Entry 5HV2 (X-ray diffraction, 2.91 A resolution); this record covers chain A.

Chain A:
Molecule: Phosphoenolpyruvate synthase
Source organism: Listeria monocytogenes
UniProt: A0A0S2YLC8 (A0A0S2YLC8_LISMN); residues 1-867 here = UniProt positions 1-867
Amino-acid sequence (879 residues; row label = number of the first residue in the row; numbers below 1 keep their minus sign (Met-11 is residue -11)):
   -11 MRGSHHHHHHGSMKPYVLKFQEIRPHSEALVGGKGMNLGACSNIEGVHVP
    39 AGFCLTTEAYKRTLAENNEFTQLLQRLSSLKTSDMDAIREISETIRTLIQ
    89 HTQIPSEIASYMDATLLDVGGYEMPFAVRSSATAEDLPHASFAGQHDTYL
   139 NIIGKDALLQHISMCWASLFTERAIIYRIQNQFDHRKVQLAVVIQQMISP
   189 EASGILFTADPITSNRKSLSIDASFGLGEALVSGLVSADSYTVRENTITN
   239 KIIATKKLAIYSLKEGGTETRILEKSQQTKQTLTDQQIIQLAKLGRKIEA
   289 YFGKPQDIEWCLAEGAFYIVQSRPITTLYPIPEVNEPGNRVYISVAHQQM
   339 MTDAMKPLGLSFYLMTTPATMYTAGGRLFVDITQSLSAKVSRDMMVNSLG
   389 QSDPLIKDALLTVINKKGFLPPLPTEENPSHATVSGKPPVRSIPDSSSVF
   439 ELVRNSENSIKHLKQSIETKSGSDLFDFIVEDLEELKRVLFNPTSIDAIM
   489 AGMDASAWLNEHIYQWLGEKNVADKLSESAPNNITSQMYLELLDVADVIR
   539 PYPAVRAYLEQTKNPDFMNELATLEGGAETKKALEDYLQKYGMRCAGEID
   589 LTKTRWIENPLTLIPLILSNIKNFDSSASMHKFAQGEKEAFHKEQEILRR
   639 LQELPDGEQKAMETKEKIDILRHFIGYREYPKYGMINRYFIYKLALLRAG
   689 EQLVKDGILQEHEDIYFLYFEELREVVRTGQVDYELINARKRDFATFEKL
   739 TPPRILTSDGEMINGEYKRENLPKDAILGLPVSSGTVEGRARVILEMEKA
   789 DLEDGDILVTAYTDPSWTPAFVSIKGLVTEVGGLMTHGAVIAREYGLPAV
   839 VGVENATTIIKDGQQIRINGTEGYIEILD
Unresolved in the structure: -11 to -8, 124-130, 412-429, 754-763
Differences from the reference sequence: expression tag (-11 to 0); engineered mutation Tyr527 (Gly in A0A0S2YLC8)
From the paper describing this entry:
  - mutagenesis - Q183A: decreased catalytic activity
  - mutagenesis - Q183A: unchanged growth in response to RIF
  - catalytic residues: Gln337, His825
  - catalytic residues: Arg666, Lys670 (proposed by the authors, not directly observed)
  - mutagenesis - R666A, K670A, H825A: abolished growth in response to RIF
  - post-translational modification sites: His825

Summary:
The paper reports catalytic residues Gln337, His825 and Arg666 among others; R666A, K670A and H825A abolish
growth in response to RIF.
Chain A is Phosphoenolpyruvate synthase (Listeria monocytogenes); the structure, Rifampin phosphotransferase
G527Y mutant from Listeria monocytogenes, was determined by X-ray diffraction, deposited together with 5HV1,
5HV3 and 5HV6.
